Entry 3M1V (X-ray diffraction, 1.45 A resolution); this record covers chains A and D of the 6 polymer chains in the assembly.

== Chain A (and D) ==
Name: Methyl-coenzyme M reductase I subunit alpha
Source organism: Methanothermobacter marburgensis
Notes: EC 2.8.4.1; chain D of this document is another copy of the same molecule, construct and numbering; everything in this record applies to it too
UniProt: P11558 (MCRA_METTM); residues 2-550 here = UniProt positions 2-550
Sequence (549 residues; each row starts with the number of its first residue):
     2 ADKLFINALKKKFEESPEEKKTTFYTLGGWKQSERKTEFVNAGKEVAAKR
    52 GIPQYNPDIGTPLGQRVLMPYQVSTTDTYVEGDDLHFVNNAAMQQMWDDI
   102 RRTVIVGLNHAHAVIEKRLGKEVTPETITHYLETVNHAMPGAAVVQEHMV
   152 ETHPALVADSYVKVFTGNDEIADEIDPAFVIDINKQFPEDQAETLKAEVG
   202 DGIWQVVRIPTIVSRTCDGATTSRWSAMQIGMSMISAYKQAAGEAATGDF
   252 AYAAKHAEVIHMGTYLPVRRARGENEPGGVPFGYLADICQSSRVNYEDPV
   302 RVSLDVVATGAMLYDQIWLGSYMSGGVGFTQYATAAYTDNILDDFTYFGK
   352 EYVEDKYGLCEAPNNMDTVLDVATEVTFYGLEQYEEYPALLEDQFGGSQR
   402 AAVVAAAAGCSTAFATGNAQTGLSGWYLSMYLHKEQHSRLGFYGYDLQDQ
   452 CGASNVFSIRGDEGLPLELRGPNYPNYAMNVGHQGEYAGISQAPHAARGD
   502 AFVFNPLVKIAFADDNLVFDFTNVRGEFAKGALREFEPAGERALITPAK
Not modelled in the structure: 550
Modified positions: His257 (n1-methylated histidine; MHS); Arg271 (5-methyl-arginine; AGM); Gln400 (2-methyl-glutamine; MGN); Gly445 (thioglycin; GL3); Cys452 (s-methylcysteine; SMC)
UniProt features mapped onto this chain:
  - binding site (coenzyme F430): Gln147
  - binding site (coenzyme B): Arg225, Lys256, His257, Arg270
  - binding site (coenzyme M): Tyr333, Tyr444
  - modified residue: His257 (Pros-methylhistidine), Arg271 (5-methylarginine), Gly445 (1-thioglycine), Asp450 (Z: -2,3-didehydroaspartate), Cys452 (S-methylcysteine)
Metal / ion sites: factor 430 Ni: Gln147 (together with 1-thioethanesulfonic acid)
Small-molecule neighbours:
  - 1-thioethanesulfonic acid (COM): Tyr333, Phe443, Tyr444, Gly445
  - factor 430 (F43), molecule 1: Ala143, Ala144, Val145, Val146, Gln147, Met150, Val151, Met229, Gln230, Met233, Ile236, Ala243, Gly244
  - factor 430 (F43), molecule 2: Gly326, Gly327, Val328, Gly329, Phe330, Thr331, Gln332, Tyr333, Phe396, Gly397, Gly398, Gln400, Gly442, Phe443
  - Coenzyme B (TP7), molecule 1: Arg225, Lys256, His257
  - Coenzyme B (TP7), molecule 2: Arg270, Leu320, Met324, Ser325, Phe330, Phe443, Ala479, Met480, Asn481, Val482
  - Zn2+ (ZN): Arg102, Ser215, Arg216, Cys218

== Interface between chain A and chain D ==
Contacting residue pairs (269):
  Lys37(A) - Met150(D)  hydrogen bond (side chain-backbone)
  Lys37(A) - Val151(D)
  Lys37(A) - Glu152(D)  salt bridge
  Glu39(A) - His154(D)  salt bridge
  Phe40(A) - Glu152(D)
  Phe40(A) - Thr153(D)
  Phe40(A) - His154(D)
  Phe40(A) - Pro155(D)
  Ala43(A) - His154(D)
  Gly44(A) - Pro155(D)
  Val47(A) - Pro155(D)
  Val47(A) - Ala156(D)  hydrophobic
  Val47(A) - Ala159(D)  hydrophobic
  Arg51(A) - Ala159(D)  hydrogen bond (side chain-backbone)
  Arg51(A) - Ser161(D)  hydrogen bond (side chain-backbone)
  Arg51(A) - Tyr162(D)
  Arg51(A) - Asn517(D)  hydrogen bond (backbone-side chain)
  Gly52(A) - Ala179(D)
  Ile53(A) - Asn137(D)
  Ile53(A) - Tyr162(D)  hydrophobic
  Ile53(A) - Lys164(D)
  Ile53(A) - Ala179(D)
  Ile53(A) - Phe180(D)  hydrophobic
  Ile53(A) - Asn517(D)
  Pro54(A) - Glu134(D)
  Pro54(A) - Asn137(D)
  Pro54(A) - Phe180(D)
  Gln55(A) - Asn137(D)
  Gln55(A) - His138(D)
  Gln55(A) - Pro141(D)
  Gln55(A) - Pro155(D)  hydrogen bond (side chain-backbone)
  Gln55(A) - Val158(D)
  Gln55(A) - Ala159(D)
  Tyr56(A) - His138(D)
  Tyr56(A) - Ala143(D)  hydrophobic
  Tyr56(A) - Glu152(D)  hydrogen bond
  Tyr56(A) - Pro155(D)  hydrophobic
  Asn57(A) - His138(D)  hydrogen bond (backbone-side chain)
  Ile60(A) - Glu134(D)
  Ile60(A) - Val145(D)  hydrophobic
  Gly61(A) - Val145(D)
  Thr62(A) - Val145(D)  hydrogen bond (backbone-backbone)
  Thr62(A) - Val146(D)  hydrogen bond (side chain-backbone)
  Leu64(A) - Gln147(D)
  Leu64(A) - Glu148(D)
  Leu64(A) - His149(D)
  Leu64(A) - Met150(D)
  Leu64(A) - Glu152(D)
  Gly65(A) - Glu148(D)  hydrogen bond (backbone-side chain)
  Gln66(A) - Glu148(D)  hydrogen bond (backbone-side chain)
  Arg67(A) - Glu148(D)
  Arg67(A) - His149(D)
  Val68(A) - His149(D)
  Leu69(A) - His149(D)
  Met70(A) - His149(D)  hydrogen bond (backbone-side chain)
  Tyr72(A) - His149(D)
  Gly83(A) - Val151(D)
  Asp84(A) - Val151(D)
  Asp84(A) - Glu152(D)  hydrogen bond (side chain-backbone)
  His87(A) - Val151(D)
  His87(A) - Thr153(D)
  Phe88(A) - Thr217(D)
  Val89(A) - Thr153(D)
  Val89(A) - Leu157(D)
  Val89(A) - Ile213(D)
  Val89(A) - Val214(D)  hydrophobic
  Val89(A) - Ile546(D)
  Asn90(A) - Glu152(D)  hydrogen bond (side chain-backbone)
  Asn90(A) - Thr153(D)
  Asn90(A) - His154(D)  hydrogen bond (side chain-backbone)
  Asn90(A) - Leu157(D)
  Asn90(A) - Ile546(D)
  Asn91(A) - Ile546(D)
  Ala92(A) - Ile546(D)
  Ala92(A) - Thr547(D)
  Gln95(A) - Ile213(D)
  Gln95(A) - Thr217(D)  hydrogen bond
  Gln95(A) - Arg543(D)  hydrogen bond
  Trp98(A) - Thr217(D)  hydrogen bond (side chain-backbone)
  Arg102(A) - Arg216(D)  hydrogen bond (side chain-backbone)
  Arg102(A) - Thr217(D)  hydrogen bond (side chain-backbone)
  Arg102(A) - Cys218(D)  hydrogen bond (side chain-backbone)
  Glu134(A) - Pro54(D)
  Thr135(A) - Ile60(D)
  Asn137(A) - Pro54(D)
  Asn137(A) - Gln55(D)
  His138(A) - Gln55(D)
  His138(A) - Tyr56(D)
  His138(A) - Asn57(D)  hydrogen bond (side chain-backbone)
  Pro141(A) - Gln55(D)
  Gly142(A) - Gly327(D)
  Gly142(A) - Val328(D)
  Ala143(A) - Tyr56(D)  hydrophobic
  Ala143(A) - Val328(D)
  Ala144(A) - Val328(D)
  Val145(A) - Ile60(D)  hydrophobic
  Val145(A) - Gly61(D)
  Val145(A) - Thr62(D)  hydrogen bond (backbone-backbone)
  Val146(A) - Thr62(D)  hydrogen bond (backbone-side chain)
  Gln147(A) - Leu64(D)
  Glu148(A) - Leu64(D)
  Glu148(A) - Gly65(D)  hydrogen bond (side chain-backbone)
  Glu148(A) - Gln66(D)  hydrogen bond (side chain-backbone)
  Glu148(A) - Arg67(D)
  Glu148(A) - Leu69(D)
  His149(A) - Leu64(D)
  His149(A) - Arg67(D)
  His149(A) - Val68(D)
  His149(A) - Leu69(D)
  His149(A) - Met70(D)  hydrogen bond (side chain-backbone)
  His149(A) - Tyr72(D)
  His149(A) - Gln332(D)  hydrogen bond
  His149(A) - Phe396(D)
  Met150(A) - Lys37(D)  hydrogen bond (backbone-side chain)
  Met150(A) - Leu64(D)
  Val151(A) - Lys37(D)
  Val151(A) - Gly83(D)
  Val151(A) - Asp84(D)
  Val151(A) - His87(D)
  Val151(A) - Val328(D)
  Val151(A) - Thr331(D)
  Val151(A) - Gln332(D)
  Glu152(A) - Lys37(D)  salt bridge
  Glu152(A) - Phe40(D)
  Glu152(A) - Tyr56(D)  hydrogen bond
  Glu152(A) - Leu64(D)
  Glu152(A) - Asp84(D)  hydrogen bond (backbone-side chain)
  Glu152(A) - Asn90(D)  hydrogen bond (backbone-side chain)
  Thr153(A) - Phe40(D)
  Thr153(A) - His87(D)
  Thr153(A) - Val89(D)
  Thr153(A) - Asn90(D)
  His154(A) - Glu39(D)  salt bridge
  His154(A) - Phe40(D)
  His154(A) - Ala43(D)
  His154(A) - Asn90(D)  hydrogen bond (backbone-side chain)
  His154(A) - Arg535(D)
  Pro155(A) - Phe40(D)
  Pro155(A) - Gly44(D)
  Pro155(A) - Val47(D)
  Pro155(A) - Gln55(D)  hydrogen bond (backbone-side chain)
  Pro155(A) - Tyr56(D)  hydrophobic
  Ala156(A) - Val47(D)  hydrophobic
  Leu157(A) - Val89(D)
  Leu157(A) - Asn90(D)
  Val158(A) - Gln55(D)
  Ala159(A) - Val47(D)  hydrophobic
  Ala159(A) - Arg51(D)  hydrogen bond (backbone-side chain)
  Ala159(A) - Gln55(D)
  Ser161(A) - Arg51(D)  hydrogen bond (backbone-side chain)
  Tyr162(A) - Arg51(D)
  Tyr162(A) - Ile53(D)  hydrophobic
  Lys164(A) - Ile53(D)
  Ala179(A) - Gly52(D)
  Ala179(A) - Ile53(D)
  Phe180(A) - Pro54(D)
  Ile213(A) - Val89(D)
  Ile213(A) - Gln95(D)
  Ile213(A) - Arg216(D)
  Val214(A) - Val89(D)  hydrophobic
  Val214(A) - Ser322(D)
  Arg216(A) - Arg102(D)  hydrogen bond (backbone-side chain)
  Arg216(A) - Ile213(D)
  Arg216(A) - Arg216(D)
  Arg216(A) - Thr217(D)  hydrogen bond
  Arg216(A) - Arg543(D)
  Thr217(A) - Phe88(D)
  Thr217(A) - Gln95(D)  hydrogen bond
  Thr217(A) - Trp98(D)  hydrogen bond (backbone-side chain)
  Thr217(A) - Arg102(D)  hydrogen bond (backbone-side chain)
  Thr217(A) - Arg216(D)  hydrogen bond
  Thr217(A) - Tyr323(D)
  Cys218(A) - Arg102(D)  hydrogen bond (backbone-side chain)
  Cys218(A) - Ser322(D)  hydrogen bond
  Cys218(A) - Tyr323(D)
  Asp219(A) - Arg273(D)  salt bridge
  Asp219(A) - Tyr323(D)
  Ala221(A) - Arg273(D)
  Thr222(A) - Arg273(D)
  Thr222(A) - Ser322(D)
  Thr222(A) - Tyr323(D)
  Arg225(A) - Arg270(D)  hydrogen bond (side chain-backbone)
  Arg225(A) - Arg271(D)
  Arg225(A) - Arg273(D)
  Arg225(A) - Tyr323(D)
  Arg225(A) - Met324(D)
  Arg225(A) - Ser325(D)
  Trp226(A) - Ser322(D)
  Trp226(A) - Ser325(D)  hydrogen bond (backbone-backbone)
  Trp226(A) - Gly326(D)
  Trp226(A) - Gly327(D)
  Met229(A) - Ser325(D)
  Met229(A) - Gly326(D)
  Gln230(A) - Gly327(D)
  Gln230(A) - Val328(D)
  Ser237(A) - Gly61(D)
  Tyr266(A) - Val269(D)
  Val269(A) - Tyr266(D)
  Arg270(A) - Arg225(D)  hydrogen bond (backbone-side chain)
  Arg271(A) - Arg225(D)
  Ala272(A) - Arg273(D)
  Ala272(A) - Gly274(D)  hydrogen bond (backbone-backbone)
  Arg273(A) - Asp219(D)  salt bridge
  Arg273(A) - Ala221(D)
  Arg273(A) - Thr222(D)
  Arg273(A) - Arg225(D)
  Arg273(A) - Ala272(D)
  Gly274(A) - Ala272(D)  hydrogen bond (backbone-backbone)
  Ser322(A) - Val214(D)
  Ser322(A) - Cys218(D)  hydrogen bond
  Ser322(A) - Thr222(D)
  Ser322(A) - Trp226(D)
  Tyr323(A) - Thr217(D)
  Tyr323(A) - Cys218(D)
  Tyr323(A) - Asp219(D)
  Tyr323(A) - Thr222(D)
  Tyr323(A) - Arg225(D)
  Met324(A) - Arg225(D)
  Ser325(A) - Arg225(D)
  Ser325(A) - Trp226(D)  hydrogen bond (backbone-backbone)
  Ser325(A) - Met229(D)
  Gly326(A) - Trp226(D)
  Gly326(A) - Met229(D)
  Gly327(A) - Trp226(D)
  Gly327(A) - Gln230(D)
  Val328(A) - Gly142(D)
  Val328(A) - Ala143(D)
  Val328(A) - Ala144(D)
  Val328(A) - Val151(D)
  Val328(A) - Gln230(D)
  Thr331(A) - Val151(D)
  Gln332(A) - His149(D)  hydrogen bond
  Gln332(A) - Val151(D)
  Phe396(A) - His149(D)
  Asn517(A) - Arg51(D)  hydrogen bond (side chain-backbone)
  Asn517(A) - Ile53(D)
  Arg535(A) - His154(D)
  Arg535(A) - Leu545(D)
  Arg535(A) - Ile546(D)
  Arg535(A) - Thr547(D)
  Arg535(A) - Pro548(D)
  Glu536(A) - Pro548(D)
  Phe537(A) - Thr547(D)
  Phe537(A) - Pro548(D)
  Glu538(A) - Pro548(D)
  Pro539(A) - Arg543(D)
  Pro539(A) - Thr547(D)
  Ala540(A) - Arg543(D)  hydrogen bond (backbone-side chain)
  Glu542(A) - Glu542(D)
  Glu542(A) - Arg543(D)  salt bridge
  Glu542(A) - Ala544(D)
  Arg543(A) - Gln95(D)  hydrogen bond
  Arg543(A) - Arg216(D)
  Arg543(A) - Pro539(D)
  Arg543(A) - Ala540(D)  hydrogen bond (side chain-backbone)
  Arg543(A) - Glu542(D)  salt bridge
  Ala544(A) - Glu542(D)
  Ile546(A) - Val89(D)
  Ile546(A) - Asn90(D)
  Ile546(A) - Asn91(D)
  Ile546(A) - Ala92(D)
  Ile546(A) - Arg535(D)
  Thr547(A) - Arg535(D)
  Thr547(A) - Phe537(D)
  Thr547(A) - Pro539(D)
  Pro548(A) - Arg535(D)
  Pro548(A) - Glu536(D)
  Pro548(A) - Phe537(D)
  Pro548(A) - Glu538(D)
Other interface residues (no listed pair), chain A (112 interface residues in all): Pro63, Ser215, Gly244, Ile318, Tyr444, Leu545
Other interface residues (no listed pair), chain D (112 interface residues in all): Pro63, Thr135, Ser215, Ser237, Gly244, Ile318, Tyr444

== Summary ==
The chain A/chain D interface involves 112 residues from each chain, with 56 hydrogen bonds and 8 salt
bridges. Among the polar pairs are Lys37(A)-Glu152(D), Glu39(A)-His154(D) and Asp219(A)-Arg273(D). Bound to
chain A: factor 430, Coenzyme B, 1-thioethanesulfonic acid and Zn2+.
Both chains are Methyl-coenzyme M reductase I subunit alpha (Methanothermobacter marburgensis). Entry 3M1V
(Structural Insight into Methyl-Coenzyme M Reductase Chemistry using Coenzyme B Analogues) was determined by
X-ray diffraction (same publication as 3M2R, 3M2U, 3M2V, 3M30 and 3M32).
